Entry 7O7I (X-ray diffraction, 2.50 A resolution); this record covers chain A.

== Chain A ==
Molecule: Homeodomain-interacting protein kinase 3
From: Homo sapiens
Notes: EC 2.7.11.1
UniProt: Q9H422 (HIPK3_HUMAN); residues 159-562 here = UniProt positions 159-562
Chain sequence (404 residues; each row starts with the number of its first residue):
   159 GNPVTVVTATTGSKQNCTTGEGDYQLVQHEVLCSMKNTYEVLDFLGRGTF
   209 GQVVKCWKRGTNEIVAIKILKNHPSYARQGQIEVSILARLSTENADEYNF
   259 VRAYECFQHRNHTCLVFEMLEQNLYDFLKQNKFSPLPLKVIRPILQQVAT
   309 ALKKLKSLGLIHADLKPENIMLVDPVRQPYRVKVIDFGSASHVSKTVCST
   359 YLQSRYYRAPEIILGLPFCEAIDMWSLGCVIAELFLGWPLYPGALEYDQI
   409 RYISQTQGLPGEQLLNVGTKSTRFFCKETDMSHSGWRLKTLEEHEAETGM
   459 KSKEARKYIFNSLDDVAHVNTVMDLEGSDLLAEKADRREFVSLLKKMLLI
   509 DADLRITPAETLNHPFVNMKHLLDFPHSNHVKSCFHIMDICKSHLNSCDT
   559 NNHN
Unresolved in the structure: 159-183, 551-562
Modified positions: Tyr359 (O-phosphotyrosine; PTR)
Curated features (UniProtKB/Swiss-Prot):
  - active site: Asp322 (Proton acceptor)
  - binding site (ATP): Leu203 to Val211, Lys226
  - modified residue: Tyr359 (Phosphotyrosine)
From the paper describing this entry:
  - post-translational modification sites: Tyr359
  - contacts within the chain: Lys226-Glu241 (salt bridge), Arg363-Gly401 (hydrogen bond), Arg366-Glu404 (salt bridge), Leu360-Arg366 (backbone contact), Gln361-Arg366 (backbone contact), Tyr359-Arg431
  - interface residues: Lys297, Asp482
  - catalytic residues: Lys226
  - mutagenesis - D322N: abolished catalytic activity

== Summary ==
UniProt lists active-site residue Asp322 and 10 ATP-binding residues. From the paper: the catalytic residue
Lys226; D322N abolishes catalytic activity.
Chain A is Homeodomain-interacting protein kinase 3 (Homo sapiens); the structure, Crystal structure of the
human HIPK3 kinase domain, was determined by X-ray diffraction (same publication as 7O7J and 7O7K).
